PDB entry 5OQP | X-ray diffraction, 2.98 A resolution | chains A and B of the 4 polymer chains in the assembly

# Chain A
Molecule: Condensin complex subunit 3
Source organism: Saccharomyces cerevisiae (strain ATCC 204508 / S288c)
UniProtKB: Q06680 (CND3_YEAST); numbering as in UniProt; present here: 6-74, 76-347, 349-497, 555-932
Amino-acid sequence (869 residues; each row starts with the number of its first residue; note: 59 numbers in that range are skipped by the numbering (no residue carries them; nothing is unmodelled there)):
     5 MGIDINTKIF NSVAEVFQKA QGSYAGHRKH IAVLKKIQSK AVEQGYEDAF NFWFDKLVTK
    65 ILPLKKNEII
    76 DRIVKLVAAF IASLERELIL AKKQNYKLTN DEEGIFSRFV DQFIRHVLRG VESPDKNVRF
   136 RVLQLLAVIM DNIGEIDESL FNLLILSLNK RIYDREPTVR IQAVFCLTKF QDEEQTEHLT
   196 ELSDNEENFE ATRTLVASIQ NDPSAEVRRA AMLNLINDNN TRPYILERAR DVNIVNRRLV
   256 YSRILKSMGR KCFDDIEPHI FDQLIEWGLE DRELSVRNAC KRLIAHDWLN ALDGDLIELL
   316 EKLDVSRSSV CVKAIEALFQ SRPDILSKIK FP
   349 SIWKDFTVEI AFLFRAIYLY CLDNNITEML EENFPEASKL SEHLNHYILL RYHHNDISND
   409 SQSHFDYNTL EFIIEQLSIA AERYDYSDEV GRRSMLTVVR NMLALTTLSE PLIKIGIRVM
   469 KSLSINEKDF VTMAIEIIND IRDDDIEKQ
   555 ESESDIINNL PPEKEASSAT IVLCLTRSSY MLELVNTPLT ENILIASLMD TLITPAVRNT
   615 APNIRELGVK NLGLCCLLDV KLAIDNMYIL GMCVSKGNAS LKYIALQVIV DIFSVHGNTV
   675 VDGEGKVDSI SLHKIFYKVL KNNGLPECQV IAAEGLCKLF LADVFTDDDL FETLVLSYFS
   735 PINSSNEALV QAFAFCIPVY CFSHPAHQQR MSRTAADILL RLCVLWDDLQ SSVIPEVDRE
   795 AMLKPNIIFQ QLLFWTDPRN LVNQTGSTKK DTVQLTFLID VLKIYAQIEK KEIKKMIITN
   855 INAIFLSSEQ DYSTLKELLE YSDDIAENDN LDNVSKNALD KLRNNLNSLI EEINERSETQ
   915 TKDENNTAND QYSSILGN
Disordered / not traced: 5-7, 188-203, 404-410, 555-567, 909-932
Construct notes: initiating methionine (5)
Swiss-Prot annotation at these positions:
  - modified residue: Ser198 (Phosphoserine)
What the authors report for this chain:
  - binding site for the 18-nt DNA strand: Lys849

# Chain B
Molecule: Condensin complex subunit 2
Source organism: Saccharomyces cerevisiae (strain ATCC 204508 / S288c)
UniProtKB: P38170 (CND2_YEAST); numbering as in UniProt (aligned over 384-529)
Amino-acid sequence (152 residues; row label = number of the first residue in the row):
   378 GPLGHMSIFE KDLMAYFDEN LNRNWRGREH WKVRNFKKAN LVNKESDLLE ETRTTIGDTT
   438 DKNTTDDKSM DTKKKHKQKK VLEIDFFKTD DSFEDKVFAS KGRTKIDMPI KNRKNDTHYL
   498 LPDDFHFSTD RITRLFIKPG QKMSLFSHRK HT
Disordered / not traced: 378-383, 413-455, 523-529
Construct notes: expression tag (378-383)
What the authors report for this chain:
  - binding site for the 18-nt DNA strand: Lys409
  - binding site for the 18-nt DNA strand: Arg411
  - conformationally variable residues (side-chain flip): Lys409, Arg411
  - contacts within the chain: Trp408-Val410 (hydrophobic contact)
  - mutagenesis - K409D/R411D/K414D, K451D/K452D/K454D/K456D/K457D: decreased growth
  - mutagenesis - M391D/F394D/W402D/W408D, K409D/R411D/K414D/K451D/K452D/K454D/K456D/K457D: abolished growth
  - mutagenesis - K409D/R411D/K414D/K451D/K452D/K454D/K456D/K457D: decreased localization
  - mutagenesis - K409D/R411D/K414D/K451D/K452D/K454D/K456D/K457D: abolished binding to 35-bp dsDNA

# Interface between chain A and chain B
Contacting residue pairs (146; chain A residue first):
  Phe14(A) - Phe463(B)
  Phe14(A) - Phe464(B)
  Asn15(A) - Phe464(B)
  Ala18(A) - Phe464(B)  hydrophobic
  Glu19(A) - Phe464(B)
  Phe21(A) - Phe463(B)
  Gln22(A) - Ile461(B)  hydrogen bond (side chain-backbone)
  Gln22(A) - Asp462(B)
  Gln22(A) - Phe463(B)  hydrogen bond (side chain-backbone)
  Gln22(A) - Phe464(B)
  Gln25(A) - Glu460(B)
  Gln25(A) - Ile461(B)  hydrogen bond (side chain-backbone)
  Gln25(A) - Phe463(B)
  Lys60(A) - Asp472(B)  salt bridge
  Leu61(A) - Phe463(B)
  Thr63(A) - Glu471(B)
  Thr63(A) - Asp472(B)
  Thr63(A) - Phe475(B)
  Lys64(A) - Phe463(B)
  Lys64(A) - Lys465(B)
  Lys64(A) - Asp467(B)  salt bridge
  Leu68(A) - Val458(B)  hydrophobic
  Glu72(A) - Val458(B)
  Ile74(A) - Val458(B)
  His121(A) - Phe475(B)
  Arg124(A) - Phe475(B)
  Gly125(A) - Phe475(B)
  Glu127(A) - Lys478(B)  salt bridge
  Glu127(A) - Ile483(B)
  Ser128(A) - Val474(B)  hydrogen bond (side chain-backbone)
  Ser128(A) - Ala476(B)
  Pro129(A) - Ala476(B)
  Pro129(A) - Ser477(B)
  Pro129(A) - Lys478(B)
  Pro129(A) - Thr481(B)
  Val133(A) - Val474(B)  hydrophobic
  Arg134(A) - Ile483(B)  hydrogen bond (side chain-backbone)
  Arg166(A) - Ile483(B)  hydrogen bond (side chain-backbone)
  Arg166(A) - Asp484(B)  salt bridge
  Tyr168(A) - Asp484(B)
  Tyr168(A) - Met485(B)  hydrogen bond (backbone-backbone)
  Tyr168(A) - Arg490(B)
  Asp169(A) - Ile483(B)
  Asp169(A) - Met485(B)
  Arg170(A) - Lys482(B)
  Arg170(A) - Ile483(B)  hydrogen bond (backbone-backbone)
  Arg170(A) - Asp484(B)
  Arg175(A) - Met485(B)
  Gln215(A) - His495(B)
  Gln215(A) - Tyr496(B)
  Asn216(A) - Asn489(B)
  Asn216(A) - Arg490(B)
  Asn216(A) - Lys491(B)
  Asn216(A) - Asn492(B)  hydrogen bond (side chain-backbone)
  Asn216(A) - His495(B)
  Asn216(A) - Tyr496(B)
  Asp217(A) - Tyr496(B)
  Pro218(A) - Asn489(B)
  Pro218(A) - Tyr496(B)
  Arg223(A) - Tyr496(B)
  Glu242(A) - Leu497(B)
  Arg243(A) - His495(B)  hydrogen bond (side chain-backbone)
  Arg243(A) - Tyr496(B)
  Arg243(A) - Leu497(B)
  Arg245(A) - Leu497(B)
  Arg245(A) - Leu498(B)  hydrogen bond (backbone-backbone)
  Arg245(A) - Pro499(B)  hydrogen bond (side chain-backbone)
  Asp246(A) - Tyr496(B)
  Asp246(A) - Leu497(B)
  Asp246(A) - Leu498(B)
  Val247(A) - Tyr496(B)  hydrogen bond (backbone-backbone)
  Val247(A) - Leu497(B)
  Val247(A) - Leu498(B)  hydrophobic
  Arg252(A) - Leu498(B)
  Glu285(A) - His503(B)  salt bridge
  Arg287(A) - Asn399(B)  hydrogen bond (backbone-side chain)
  Arg287(A) - Trp402(B)
  Arg287(A) - Asp501(B)  salt bridge
  Arg287(A) - His503(B)
  Glu587(A) - Lys515(B)
  Val589(A) - Lys515(B)  hydrogen bond (backbone-side chain)
  Asn590(A) - Lys515(B)  hydrogen bond
  Asn590(A) - Gln518(B)
  Gly627(A) - Ile514(B)
  Leu628(A) - Ile514(B)
  Leu628(A) - Lys515(B)
  Leu631(A) - Leu512(B)  hydrophobic
  Leu631(A) - Ile514(B)  hydrophobic
  Leu632(A) - Lys515(B)
  Gln661(A) - Phe513(B)
  Val664(A) - Phe513(B)  hydrophobic
  Asp665(A) - Leu512(B)
  Asp665(A) - Phe513(B)  hydrogen bond (side chain-backbone)
  Asp665(A) - Ile514(B)  hydrogen bond (side chain-backbone)
  Ser668(A) - Leu512(B)
  Ser668(A) - Met520(B)
  Val669(A) - Leu512(B)  hydrophobic
  Val669(A) - Gln518(B)
  Glu708(A) - Phe504(B)
  Glu708(A) - Arg508(B)  salt bridge
  Glu708(A) - Ile509(B)
  Glu708(A) - Phe513(B)
  Lys712(A) - Ile509(B)
  Lys712(A) - Arg511(B)  hydrogen bond (side chain-backbone)
  Lys712(A) - Phe513(B)
  Lys712(A) - Met520(B)
  Ala716(A) - Met520(B)  hydrophobic
  Tyr732(A) - Gly404(B)
  Tyr732(A) - Arg405(B)  hydrogen bond (side chain-backbone)
  Ser738(A) - Arg405(B)  hydrogen bond (backbone-side chain)
  Glu741(A) - Arg405(B)  salt bridge
  Glu741(A) - Pro499(B)
  Glu741(A) - Phe502(B)
  Ala742(A) - Phe502(B)
  Ala742(A) - Phe504(B)
  Val744(A) - Arg403(B)
  Val744(A) - Arg405(B)
  Gln745(A) - Trp402(B)
  Gln745(A) - Asp500(B)  hydrogen bond (side chain-backbone)
  Gln745(A) - Asp501(B)
  Gln745(A) - Phe502(B)  hydrogen bond (side chain-backbone)
  Ala746(A) - Phe504(B)  hydrophobic
  Ala748(A) - Asn401(B)
  Ala748(A) - Gly404(B)
  Phe749(A) - Phe504(B)
  Phe749(A) - Ser505(B)
  Phe749(A) - Thr506(B)
  Phe749(A) - Ile509(B)  hydrophobic
  Cys750(A) - Ile509(B)  hydrophobic
  Pro752(A) - Phe394(B)
  Val753(A) - Phe394(B)
  Phe756(A) - Tyr393(B)
  Phe756(A) - Phe394(B)  hydrophobic
  Ser757(A) - Phe386(B)
  Leu797(A) - Arg405(B)
  Leu797(A) - Glu406(B)
  Ile801(A) - Glu406(B)
  Ile801(A) - Trp408(B)
  Gln804(A) - Trp408(B)
  Gln805(A) - Trp408(B)
  Phe808(A) - Trp408(B)  hydrophobic
  Phe808(A) - Val410(B)  hydrophobic
  Asn814(A) - Tyr393(B)  hydrogen bond (backbone-side chain)
  Val816(A) - Asp389(B)
  Val816(A) - Leu390(B)  hydrophobic
  Val816(A) - Tyr393(B)  hydrophobic
Also at the interface, not in a pair above, chain A (92 interface residues in all): Ile65, Leu66, Pro67, Ile78, Ile167, Leu586, Lys624, Ile658, Val662, Val704, Ile705, Gly709, Leu715, Ser739, Leu815, Asn817
Also at the interface, not in a pair above, chain B (63 interface residues in all): Asp395, Leu459, Pro516, Ser521
Interface features reported in the paper:
  - residue pairs: Phe808(A)-Val410(B) (hydrophobic contact)
  - interface residues, chain B: Ile461(B), Leu498(B), Leu512(B) (citing earlier work)

# Summary
92 residues of chain A and 63 residues of chain B are in contact; the contacts include 24 hydrogen bonds and 8
salt bridges. Polar contacts include Lys60(A)-Asp472(B), Lys64(A)-Asp467(B) and Glu127(A)-Lys478(B). The
authors report a hydrophobic contact between Phe808(A) and Val410(B). The paper reports a binding site for the
18-nt DNA strand at Lys849(A) and Lys409(B) among others; K409D/R411D/K414D and K451D/K452D/K454D/K456D/K457D
of chain B reduce growth; 4 substitutions were tested in all.
Here chain A is Condensin complex subunit 3 and chain B is Condensin complex subunit 2, both from
Saccharomyces cerevisiae (strain ATCC 204508 / S288c). Entry 5OQP (Crystal structure of the S. cerevisiae
condensin Ycg1-Brn1 subcomplex bound to DNA (crystal form I)) was determined by X-ray diffraction, deposited
together with 5OQN, 5OQO and 5OQR.
